PDB entry 4X1W | X-ray diffraction, 1.95 A resolution | chains A and B

== Chain A (and B) ==
Molecule: VP1
From: Rabbit hemorrhagic disease virus
Notes: chain B of this document is another copy of the same molecule, construct and numbering; everything in this record applies to it too
UniProt: I7FLU3 (I7FLU3_RHDV); residues 238-569 here correspond to UniProt positions 9-340 (UniProt number = residue number - 229)
Chain sequence (332 residues; each row starts with the number of its first residue):
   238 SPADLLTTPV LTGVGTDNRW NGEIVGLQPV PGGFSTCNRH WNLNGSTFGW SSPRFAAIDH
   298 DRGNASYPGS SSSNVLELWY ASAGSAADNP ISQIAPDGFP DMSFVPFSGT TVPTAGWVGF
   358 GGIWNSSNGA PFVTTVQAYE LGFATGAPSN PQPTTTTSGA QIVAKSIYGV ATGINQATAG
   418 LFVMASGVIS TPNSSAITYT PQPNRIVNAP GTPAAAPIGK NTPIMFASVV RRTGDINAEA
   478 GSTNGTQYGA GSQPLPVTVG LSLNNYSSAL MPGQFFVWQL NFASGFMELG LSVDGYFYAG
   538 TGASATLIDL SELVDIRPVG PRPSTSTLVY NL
Reported in the primary citation:
  - conformationally variable residues (order/disorder transition): Ser479

== How chain A and chain B interact ==
Contacting residue pairs (48; chain A residue first):
  Val251(A) - Leu500(B)  hydrophobic
  Asn258(A) - Phe292(B)
  Phe292(A) - Asn258(B)
  Asp296(A) - Arg468(B)  salt bridge
  Asp296(A) - Asn474(B)  hydrogen bond
  Asp296(A) - Glu476(B)
  Phe357(A) - Phe357(B)  hydrophobic
  Phe357(A) - Val373(B)  hydrophobic
  Phe357(A) - Met421(B)  hydrophobic
  Trp361(A) - Ile473(B)  hydrophobic
  Trp361(A) - Asn474(B)
  Asn365(A) - Asp472(B)
  Gly366(A) - Asp472(B)
  Gly366(A) - Ile473(B)  hydrogen bond (backbone-backbone)
  Gly366(A) - Asn474(B)
  Ala367(A) - Gly471(B)
  Pro368(A) - Tyr405(B)
  Pro368(A) - Thr470(B)
  Val370(A) - Gln374(B)  hydrogen bond (backbone-side chain)
  Val370(A) - Tyr405(B)  hydrophobic
  Val373(A) - Phe357(B)  hydrophobic
  Val373(A) - Gln374(B)
  Val373(A) - Ala375(B)
  Gln374(A) - Val370(B)  hydrogen bond (side chain-backbone)
  Gln374(A) - Val373(B)
  Ala375(A) - Val373(B)
  Tyr405(A) - Pro368(B)
  Tyr405(A) - Val370(B)  hydrophobic
  Ala408(A) - Asn311(B)
  Phe419(A) - Arg468(B)
  Phe419(A) - Ile473(B)  hydrophobic
  Met421(A) - Phe357(B)  hydrophobic
  Met421(A) - Ser423(B)
  Ser423(A) - Met421(B)
  Val425(A) - Met421(B)  hydrophobic
  Arg468(A) - Asp296(B)  salt bridge
  Arg468(A) - Phe419(B)
  Thr470(A) - Pro368(B)
  Gly471(A) - Ala367(B)
  Asp472(A) - Asn365(B)
  Asp472(A) - Gly366(B)
  Ile473(A) - Trp361(B)  hydrophobic
  Ile473(A) - Gly366(B)  hydrogen bond (backbone-backbone)
  Ile473(A) - Phe419(B)  hydrophobic
  Asn474(A) - Asp296(B)  hydrogen bond
  Asn474(A) - Trp361(B)
  Glu476(A) - Asp296(B)
  Leu500(A) - Val251(B)  hydrophobic
Also at the interface, not in a pair above, chain A (35 interface residues in all): Pro246, Glu260, Gly358, Gly406, Val407, Thr409, Val496
Also at the interface, not in a pair above, chain B (34 interface residues in all): Pro246, Arg291, Ala294, Gly358, Gly406, Ala408, Val496

== In short ==
Chain A and chain B form an interface of 35 and 34 residues respectively, with 6 hydrogen bonds and 2 salt
bridges. Polar pairs include Asp296(A)-Arg468(B), Asp296(A)-Asn474(B) and Val370(A)-Gln374(B). From the paper:
conformational variability at Ser479(A).
Chain A and chain B are both VP1 (Rabbit hemorrhagic disease virus); the structure, Crystal structure of
unbound RHDVb P domain, was determined by X-ray diffraction (same publication as 4X1X and 4X1Z).
